PDB entry 6OAB | electron microscopy, 3.60 A resolution | chains C and H of the 6 polymer chains in the assembly

[Chain C]
Molecule: Cell division control protein 48
From: Saccharomyces cerevisiae
Notes: EC 3.6.4.6
Reference sequence: P25694 (CDC48_YEAST); residue numbers follow UniProt; this construct covers 1-835
Amino-acid sequence (835 residues; numbered 1 to 835; the number before each row is that of its first residue):
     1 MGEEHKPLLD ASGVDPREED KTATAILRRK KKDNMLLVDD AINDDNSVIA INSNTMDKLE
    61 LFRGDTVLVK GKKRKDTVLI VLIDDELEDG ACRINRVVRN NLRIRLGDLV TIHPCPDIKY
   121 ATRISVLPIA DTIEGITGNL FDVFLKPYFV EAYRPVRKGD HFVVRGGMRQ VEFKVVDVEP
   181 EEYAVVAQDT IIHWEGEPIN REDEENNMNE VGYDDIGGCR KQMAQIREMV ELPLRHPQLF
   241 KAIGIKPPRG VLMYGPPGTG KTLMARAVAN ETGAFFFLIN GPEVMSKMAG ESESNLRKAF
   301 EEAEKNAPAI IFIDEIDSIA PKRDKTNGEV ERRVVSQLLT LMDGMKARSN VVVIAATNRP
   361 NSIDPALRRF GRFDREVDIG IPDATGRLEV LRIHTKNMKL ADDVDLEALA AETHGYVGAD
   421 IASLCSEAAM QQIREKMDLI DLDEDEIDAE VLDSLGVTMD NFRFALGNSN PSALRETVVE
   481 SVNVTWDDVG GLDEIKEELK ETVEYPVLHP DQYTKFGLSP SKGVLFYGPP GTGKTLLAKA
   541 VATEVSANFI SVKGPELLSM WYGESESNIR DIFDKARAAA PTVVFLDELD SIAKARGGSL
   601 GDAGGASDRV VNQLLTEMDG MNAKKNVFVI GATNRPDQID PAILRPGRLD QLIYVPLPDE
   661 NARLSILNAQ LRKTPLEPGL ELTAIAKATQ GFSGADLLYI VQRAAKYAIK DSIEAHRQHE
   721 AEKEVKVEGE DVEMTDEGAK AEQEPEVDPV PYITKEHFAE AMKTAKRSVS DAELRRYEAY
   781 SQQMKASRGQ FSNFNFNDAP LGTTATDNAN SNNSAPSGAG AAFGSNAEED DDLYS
Disordered / not traced: 1-208, 439-451, 718-746, 783-835
UniProt features mapped onto this chain:
  - binding site (ATP): P257 to L263, N358, H394, G531 to L536
  - modified residue: S472 (Phosphoserine), S519 (Phosphoserine), T735 (Phosphothreonine), S770 (Phosphoserine)
  - cross-link (Glycyl lysine isopeptide (Lys-Gly)): K305 (interchain with G-Cter in ubiquitin), K322 (interchain with G-Cter in ubiquitin), K346 (interchain with G-Cter in ubiquitin), K522 (interchain with G-Cter in ubiquitin), K539 (interchain with G-Cter in ubiquitin), K594 (interchain with G-Cter in ubiquitin), K673 (interchain with G-Cter in ubiquitin)
  - mutagenesis: K261 (K261A: Moderate reduction in growth rate; K261T: Probable loss of ATP binding. Complete loss of catalytic activity), E315 (E315A: Moderate reduction in growth rate; E315D: Severe loss of catalytic activity without affecting cooperativity between the 2 ATP-binding regions. Slight reduction in growth rate ...), N358 (N358A: Slight reduction in growth rate. Restores cell growth; when associated with Q-315), R369 (R369A: No effect on growth rate. Restores cell growth; when associated with Q-315), P471 (P471A/S: Restores cell growth; when associated with Q-315), R475 (R475H: Restores cell growth; when associated with Q-315), K534 (K534A/T: Severe loss of catalytic activity. Lethal), E588 (E588D: Moderate reduction in growth rate; E588Q: Lethal), R645 (R645A: Lethal)

[Chain H]
Molecule: poly(alanine) substrate
From: Saccharomyces cerevisiae
Amino-acid sequence (24 residues; numbered 1 to 24; the number before each row is that of its first residue):
     1 AAAAAAAAAA AAAAAAAAAA AAAA

[How chain C and chain H interact]
Pairs across the interface - 13 pairs, chain C then chain H:
  K287(C) with A18(H); A19(H); A20(H), hydrogen bond (backbone-backbone)
  M288(C) with A20(H); A22(H)
  A289(C) with A19(H), hydrophobic
  M560(C) with A5(H); A6(H); A7(H), hydrogen bond (backbone-backbone)
  W561(C) with A7(H)
  Y562(C) with A6(H), hydrophobic
  G601(C) with A1(H)
  D602(C) with A1(H)
Interface residues without a listed pair, chain C (9 interface residues in all): G605
Interface residues without a listed pair, chain H (10 interface residues in all): A2, A21

[Overview]
9 residues of chain C face 10 of chain H across their interface; the contacts include 2 hydrogen bonds.
Backbone hydrogen bonds pair K287(C)-A20(H) and M560(C)-A7(H). From UniProt: 15 ATP-binding residues and 9
mutagenesis sites on chain C.
Here chain C is Cell division control protein 48 and chain H is poly(alanine) substrate, both from
Saccharomyces cerevisiae. Entry 6OAB (Cdc48-Npl4 complex processing poly-ubiquitinated substrate in the
presence of ADP-BeFx, state 2) was determined by electron microscopy.
